7TI8 - chains B and G of the 8 polymer chains in the assembly; structure by electron microscopy, 3.50 A resolution.

[Chain B]
Protein: Replication factor C subunit 4
Source organism: Saccharomyces cerevisiae
Reference sequence: P40339 (RFC4_YEAST); numbering as in UniProt (aligned over 1-323)
Amino-acid sequence (323 residues; row label = number of the first residue in the row):
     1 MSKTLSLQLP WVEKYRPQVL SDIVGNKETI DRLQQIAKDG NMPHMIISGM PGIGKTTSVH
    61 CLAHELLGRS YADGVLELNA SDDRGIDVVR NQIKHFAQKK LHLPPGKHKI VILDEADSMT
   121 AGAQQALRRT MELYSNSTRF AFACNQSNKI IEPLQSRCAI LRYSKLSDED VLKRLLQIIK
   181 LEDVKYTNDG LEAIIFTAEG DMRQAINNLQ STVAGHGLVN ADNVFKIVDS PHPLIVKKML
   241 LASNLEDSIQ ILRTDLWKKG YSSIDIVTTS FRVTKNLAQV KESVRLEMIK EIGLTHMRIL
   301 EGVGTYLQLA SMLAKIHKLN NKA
Not modelled in the structure: 1-4, 323
Ion coordination: Mg2+: Thr56 (together with ATP-gamma-S)
Ligand contacts:
  - ATP-gamma-S (AGS; phosphothiophosphoric acid-adenylate ester), molecule 1: Val12, Glu13, Tyr15, Arg16, Pro17, Asp22, Ile23, Val24, Gly25, Met50, Pro51, Gly52, Ile53, Gly54, Lys55, Thr56, Thr57, Asn145, Leu166, Arg174, Met202, Arg203, Ile206
  - ATP-gamma-S (AGS), molecule 2: Arg128, Pro153, Arg157
Curated features (UniProtKB/Swiss-Prot):
  - binding site (ATP): Val12, Val24, Gly49 to Thr57, Asn145, Arg203

[Chain G]
Protein: Proliferating cell nuclear antigen
Source organism: Saccharomyces cerevisiae
Reference sequence: P15873 (PCNA_YEAST); numbering as in UniProt (aligned over 1-258)
Amino-acid sequence (264 residues; row label = number of the first residue in the row; numbers below 1 keep their minus sign (Gly-5 is residue -5)):
    -5 GPHMASMLEA KFEEASLFKR IIDGFKDCVQ LVNFQCKEDG IIAQAVDDSR VLLVSLEIGV
    55 EAFQEYRCDH PVTLGMDLTS LSKILRCGNN TDTLTLIADN TPDSIILLFE DTKKDRIAEY
   115 SLKLMDIDAD FLKIEELQYD STLSLPSSEF SKIVRDLSQL SDSINIMITK ETIKFVADGD
   175 IGSGSVIIKP FVDMEHPETS IKLEMDQPVD LTFGAKYLLD IIKGSSLSDR VGIRLSSEAP
   235 ALFQFDLKSG FLQFFLAPKF NDEE
Not modelled in the structure: -5 to 0, 173-175, 257-258
Construct notes: expression tag (-5 to 0)
Curated features (UniProtKB/Swiss-Prot):
  - DNA-binding region: Arg61 to Arg80
  - cross-link (Glycyl lysine isopeptide (Lys-Gly)): Lys127 (interchain with G-Cter in SUMO), Lys164 (interchain with G-Cter in SUMO)

[Interface between chain B and chain G]
Pairs across the interface - 12 pairs, chain B then chain G:
  His95(B) with Ser74(G); Met119(G)
  Gln98(B) with Met119(G); Asp120(G), hydrogen bond (backbone-backbone)
  Lys99(B) with Lys117(G); Leu118(G); Met119(G)
  Lys100(B) with Asp97(G); Leu118(G), hydrogen bond (backbone-backbone); Met119(G); Asp120(G)
  His102(B) with Thr95(G)
Interface residues without a listed pair, chain B (6 interface residues in all): Leu101
Interface residues without a listed pair, chain G (9 interface residues in all): Leu25, Pro96

[Overview]
6 residues of chain B and 9 residues of chain G are in contact; the contacts include 2 hydrogen bonds.
Main-chain hydrogen bonds include Gln98(B)-Asp120(G) and Lys100(B)-Leu118(G). Chain B binds ATP-gamma-S. From
UniProt: 13 ATP-binding residues on chain B.
Here chain B is Replication factor C subunit 4 and chain G is Proliferating cell nuclear antigen, both from
Saccharomyces cerevisiae. Entry 7TI8 (Structure of the yeast clamp loader (Replication Factor C RFC) bound to
the open sliding clamp ...) was determined by electron microscopy (same publication as 7THJ, 7THV, 7TIB, 7TIC,
7TID and 7TKU).
